6RSY - chains C and E of the 5 polymer chains in the assembly; structure by X-ray diffraction, 2.95 A resolution.

# Chain C
Protein: Arg-met-phe-pro-asn-ala-pro-tyr-leu
Organism: Homo sapiens
Amino-acid sequence (9 residues; row label = number of the first residue in the row):
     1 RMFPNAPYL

# Chain E
Protein: DMF4 Beta CHAIN
Organism: Homo sapiens
Amino-acid sequence (245 residues; row label = number of the first residue in the row):
     1 MDTGVSQDPR HKITKRGQNV TFRCDPISEH NRLYWYRQTL GQGPEFLTYF QNEAQLEKSR
    61 LLSDRFSAER PKGSFSTLEI QRTEQGDSAM YLCASSLGFG RDVMRFGPGT RLLVLEDLKN
   121 VFPPEVAVFE PSEAEISHTQ KATLVCLATG FYPDHVELSW WVNGKEVHSG VCTDPQPLKE
   181 QPALNDSRYA LSSRLRVSAT FWQDPRNHFR CQVQFYGLSE NDEWTQDRAK PVTQIVSAET
   241 WGRAD
Not modelled in the structure: 1-3
Cystine bridges: Cys-24/Cys-93, Cys-146/Cys-211

# Chain C / chain E interface
Pairs across the interface (8; chain C residue first):
  Pro-4(C) with Arg-32(E), hydrogen bond (backbone-side chain)
  Asn-5(C) with Arg-32(E), hydrogen bond; Phe-99(E)
  Pro-7(C) with Phe-99(E), hydrophobic
  Tyr-8(C) with Asn-31(E); Gln-51(E), hydrogen bond; Asn-52(E), hydrogen bond; Phe-99(E)
Other interface residues (no listed pair), chain C (5 interface residues in all): Ala-6
Other interface residues (no listed pair), chain E (7 interface residues in all): Gly-98, Gly-100
From the paper, about this interface:
  - interface residues, chain C: Asn-5(C), Tyr-8(C) (from molecular simulation)

# Overview
Chain C and chain E form an interface of 5 and 7 residues respectively; the contacts include 4 hydrogen bonds.
Polar pairs include Pro-4(C)/Arg-32(E), Asn-5(C)/Arg-32(E) and Tyr-8(C)/Gln-51(E). From the paper: interface
residues Asn-5(C) and Tyr-8(C).
Chain C is Arg-met-phe-pro-asn-ala-pro-tyr-leu and chain E is DMF4 Beta CHAIN, both from Homo sapiens; the
structure, The complex between TCR a7b2 and human Class I MHC HLA-A0201-WT1 with the bound RMFPNAPYL peptide,
was determined by X-ray diffraction (same publication as 6R2L).
